8EEE - chains A and B of the 6 polymer chains in the assembly; structure by X-ray diffraction, 2.82 A resolution.

Chain A:
Molecule: rhMZ104-D antibody heavy chain
Source organism: Macaca mulatta
Notes: antibody fragment or engineered binder
Chain sequence (228 residues; numbered 1 to 228; the number before each row is that of its first residue):
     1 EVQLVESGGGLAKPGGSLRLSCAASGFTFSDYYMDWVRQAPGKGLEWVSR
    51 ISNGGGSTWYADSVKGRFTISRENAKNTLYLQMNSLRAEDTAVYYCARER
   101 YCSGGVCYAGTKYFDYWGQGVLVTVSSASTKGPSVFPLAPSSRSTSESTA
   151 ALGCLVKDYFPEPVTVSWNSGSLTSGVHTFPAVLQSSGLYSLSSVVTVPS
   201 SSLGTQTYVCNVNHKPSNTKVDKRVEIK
Not modelled in the structure: 1, 228
Disulfides: Cys22-Cys96, Cys102-Cys107, Cys154-Cys210

Chain B:
Molecule: rhMZ104-D antibody light chain
Source organism: Macaca mulatta
Notes: antibody fragment or engineered binder
Chain sequence (220 residues; each row starts with the number of its first residue):
     1 QPVLTQPPSLSASPGASARLPCTLSSDLSVGSKNMYWYQQKPGSAPRLFL
    51 YYYSDSDKQLGPGVPNRVSGSKETSSNTAFLLISGLQPEDEADYYCQVYD
   101 SSANWVFGGGTRLTVLGQPKAAPSVTLFPPSSEELQANKATLVCLISDFY
   151 PGAVEVAWKADGSAVNAGVETTKPSKQSNNKYAASSYLSLTSDQWKSHKS
   201 YSCQVTHEGSTVEKTVAPAE
Not modelled in the structure: 1, 219-220
Disulfides: Cys22-Cys96, Cys144-Cys203

Chain A / chain B interface:
Contacting residue pairs - 70 pairs, chain A then chain B:
  Asp35(A) - Trp105(B)  hydrogen bond
  Gln39(A) - Gln40(B)  hydrogen bond
  Gln39(A) - Tyr95(B)
  Lys43(A) - Tyr95(B)
  Gly44(A) - Tyr95(B)
  Leu45(A) - Pro46(B)  hydrophobic
  Leu45(A) - Tyr95(B)  hydrophobic
  Leu45(A) - Phe107(B)
  Trp47(A) - Asn104(B)
  Trp47(A) - Trp105(B)
  Arg50(A) - Tyr99(B)
  Arg50(A) - Trp105(B)
  Trp59(A) - Asn104(B)
  Tyr95(A) - Gln40(B)  hydrogen bond
  Tyr95(A) - Ala45(B)  hydrophobic
  Glu99(A) - Trp105(B)  hydrogen bond
  Ala109(A) - Asn34(B)  hydrogen bond (backbone-side chain)
  Ala109(A) - Tyr51(B)
  Ala109(A) - Asp57(B)
  Gly110(A) - Asn34(B)  hydrogen bond (backbone-side chain)
  Gly110(A) - Tyr36(B)
  Thr111(A) - Tyr36(B)
  Thr111(A) - Tyr51(B)
  Lys112(A) - Tyr36(B)  hydrogen bond (backbone-side chain)
  Lys112(A) - Trp105(B)
  Tyr113(A) - Tyr36(B)  hydrophobic
  Tyr113(A) - Tyr38(B)
  Tyr113(A) - Leu48(B)  hydrophobic
  Tyr113(A) - Tyr51(B)  hydrophobic
  Phe114(A) - Tyr38(B)  hydrogen bond (backbone-side chain)
  Phe114(A) - Leu48(B)
  Phe114(A) - Gln97(B)
  Phe114(A) - Trp105(B)  hydrophobic
  Trp117(A) - Tyr38(B)
  Trp117(A) - Pro46(B)
  Gly118(A) - Ala45(B)
  Phe136(A) - Ser131(B)
  Phe136(A) - Glu133(B)
  Phe136(A) - Glu134(B)
  Pro137(A) - Ser131(B)
  Pro137(A) - Glu133(B)
  Leu138(A) - Phe128(B)  hydrophobic
  Ala139(A) - Phe128(B)
  Ala151(A) - Phe128(B)
  Leu155(A) - Thr141(B)
  Leu155(A) - Val143(B)  hydrophobic
  Leu155(A) - Tyr187(B)  hydrophobic
  Lys157(A) - Glu134(B)  salt bridge
  Lys157(A) - Lys139(B)
  Lys157(A) - Thr141(B)
  His178(A) - Ser147(B)
  His178(A) - Gln177(B)
  His178(A) - Ala183(B)
  Phe180(A) - Leu145(B)  hydrophobic
  Phe180(A) - Ile146(B)
  Phe180(A) - Ala184(B)
  Pro181(A) - Ser175(B)
  Pro181(A) - Ser185(B)
  Val183(A) - Glu170(B)
  Val183(A) - Thr172(B)
  Val183(A) - Tyr187(B)  hydrophobic
  Gln185(A) - Glu170(B)
  Ser186(A) - Glu170(B)  hydrogen bond (backbone-side chain)
  Leu192(A) - Tyr187(B)
  Ser193(A) - Val143(B)
  Ser193(A) - Leu145(B)
  Ser193(A) - Tyr187(B)  hydrogen bond
  Val195(A) - Phe128(B)  hydrophobic
  Val195(A) - Leu145(B)  hydrophobic
  Lys223(A) - Glu133(B)
Also at the interface, not in a pair above, chain A (42 interface residues in all): Val37, Asp115, Gln119, Leu152, Gly153, Ala182, Ser191
Also at the interface, not in a pair above, chain B (38 interface residues in all): Arg47, Gln59, Ala103, Gly109, Thr171

In short:
The interface between chain A and chain B involves 42 residues on one side and 38 on the other; the contacts
include 10 hydrogen bonds and 1 salt bridge. Polar contacts include Lys157(A)-Glu134(B), Asp35(A)-Trp105(B)
and Gln39(A)-Gln40(B).
Here chain A is rhMZ104-D antibody heavy chain and chain B is rhMZ104-D antibody light chain, both from Macaca
mulatta. Entry 8EEE (Crystal structure of a NHP anti-ZIKV neutralizing antibody rhMZ104-d in complex with ZIKV
E glycoprotein) was determined by X-ray diffraction together with 8EE8, 8EED, 8EEZ, 8EF0 and 8EF2 from the
same study.
